Entry 4QZ1 (X-ray diffraction, 3.00 A resolution); this record covers chains L and M of the 28 polymer chains in the assembly.

Chain L:
Protein: Proteasome subunit beta type-6
From: Saccharomyces cerevisiae
Notes: EC 3.4.25.1
Reference sequence: P23724 (PSB6_YEAST); residues 1-222 here correspond to UniProt positions 20-241 (UniProt number = residue number + 19)
Amino-acid sequence (222 residues; numbered 1 to 222; the number before each row is that of its first residue):
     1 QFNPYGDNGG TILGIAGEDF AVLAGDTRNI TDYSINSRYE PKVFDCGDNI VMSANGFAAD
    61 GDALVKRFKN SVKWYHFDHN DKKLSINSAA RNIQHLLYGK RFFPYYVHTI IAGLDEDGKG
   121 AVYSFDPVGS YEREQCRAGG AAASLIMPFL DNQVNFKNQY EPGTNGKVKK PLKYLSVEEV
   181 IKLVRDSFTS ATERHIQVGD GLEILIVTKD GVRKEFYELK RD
Small-molecule neighbours: 04C (1,2,4-trideoxy-4-methyl-2-{[N-(morpholin-4-ylacetyl)-L-alanyl-O-methyl-L-tyrosyl]amino}-1-phenyl-D-xylitol): Arg101, Asp126, Pro127, Val128

Chain M:
Protein: Proteasome subunit beta type-7
From: Saccharomyces cerevisiae
Notes: EC 3.4.25.1
Reference sequence: P30657 (PSB7_YEAST); residues -12 to 233 here correspond to UniProt positions 21-266 (UniProt number = residue number + 33)
Amino-acid sequence (246 residues; row label = number of the first residue in the row; numbers below 1 keep their minus sign (Thr-12 is residue -12)):
   -12 TQIANAGASP MVNTQQPIVT GTSVISMKYD NGVIIAADNL GSYGSLLRFN GVERLIPVGD
    48 NTVVGISGDI SDMQHIERLL KDLVTENAYD NPLADAEEAL EPSYIFEYLA TVMYQRRSKM
   108 NPLWNAIIVA GVQSNGDQFL RYVNLLGVTY SSPTLATGFG AHMANPLLRK VVDRESDIPK
   168 TTVQVAEEAI VNAMRVLYYR DARSSRNFSL AIIDKNTGLT FKKNLQVENM KWDFAKDIKG
   228 YGTQKI
Disordered / not traced: -12 to 0, 232-233

Chain L / chain M interface:
Residue-residue contacts (41; chain L residue first):
  Gln1(L) - Thr1(M)  hydrogen bond
  Phe2(L) - Pro109(M)  hydrophobic
  Phe2(L) - Trp111(M)  hydrophobic
  Phe2(L) - Leu132(M)  hydrophobic
  Asn3(L) - Leu133(M)
  Pro4(L) - Arg104(M)  hydrogen bond (backbone-side chain)
  Pro4(L) - Met107(M)  hydrophobic
  Pro4(L) - Leu133(M)
  Tyr5(L) - Arg104(M)
  Asn8(L) - Val135(M)
  Asn29(L) - Tyr137(M)
  Ser34(L) - His149(M)  hydrogen bond
  Ile35(L) - Arg156(M)  hydrogen bond (backbone-side chain)
  Asn36(L) - Tyr137(M)  hydrogen bond
  Asn36(L) - Ser139(M)
  Asn36(L) - Leu142(M)
  Asn36(L) - Arg156(M)
  Ser37(L) - Ser138(M)  hydrogen bond (side chain-backbone)
  Ser37(L) - Ser139(M)
  Tyr39(L) - Ser138(M)
  Glu40(L) - Arg128(M)  salt bridge
  Glu40(L) - Tyr137(M)
  Glu40(L) - Ser138(M)  hydrogen bond (side chain-backbone)
  Phe57(L) - Arg104(M)
  Phe57(L) - Leu133(M)
  Phe57(L) - Val135(M)  hydrophobic
  Ala59(L) - Tyr101(M)
  Ala59(L) - Leu133(M)
  Ala59(L) - Gly134(M)
  Ala59(L) - Val135(M)
  Asp60(L) - Tyr101(M)  hydrogen bond
  Asp60(L) - Arg104(M)  salt bridge
  Asp62(L) - Thr136(M)  hydrogen bond
  Ala63(L) - Tyr101(M)  hydrophobic
  Lys66(L) - Glu94(M)  salt bridge
  Phe103(L) - Arg104(M)
  Phe103(L) - Ser105(M)
  Tyr105(L) - Tyr101(M)
  Glu218(L) - Arg161(M)  salt bridge
  Arg221(L) - Asp160(M)  salt bridge
  Arg221(L) - Arg161(M)
Also at the interface, not in a pair above, chain L (27 interface residues in all): Gly6, Arg38, Ala58, Lys100
Also at the interface, not in a pair above, chain M (23 interface residues in all): Ala148

Summary:
27 residues of chain L and 23 residues of chain M are in contact; the contacts include 9 hydrogen bonds and 5
salt bridges. Among the polar pairs are Glu40(L)-Arg128(M), Asp60(L)-Arg104(M) and Lys66(L)-Glu94(M). Ligands
of chain L: compound 04C.
Here chain L is Proteasome subunit beta type-6 and chain M is Proteasome subunit beta type-7, both from
Saccharomyces cerevisiae. Entry 4QZ1 (yCP beta5-M45T mutant in complex with the epoxyketone inhibitor ONX
0914) was determined by X-ray diffraction, deposited together with 4QUX, 4QUY, 4QV0, 4QV1, 4QV3, 4QV4 and 42
further entries.
